7LQ3 - chains B and A; structure by X-ray diffraction, 2.55 A resolution.

# Chain B (and A)
Name: RsiG
Organism: Rubrobacter radiotolerans
Notes: chain A of this document is another copy of the same molecule, construct and numbering; everything in this record applies to it too
UniProtKB: A0A023X3Z4 (A0A023X3Z4_9ACTN); residues 26-106 here = UniProt positions 26-106
Chain sequence (85 residues; each row starts with the number of its first residue):
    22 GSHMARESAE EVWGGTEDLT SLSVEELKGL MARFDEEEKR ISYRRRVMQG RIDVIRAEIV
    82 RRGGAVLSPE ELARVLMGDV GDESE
Unresolved in the structure: 22-27, 99-106
Modified residues: Mse25, Mse52, Mse69 (selenomethionine); Mse98 (selenomethionine; parent Met)
Sequence notes: expression tag (22-25); engineered mutation Mse52 (Leu in A0A023X3Z4), Mse69 (Ile in A0A023X3Z4)
Ion coordination: Mg2+ site 1 near D74 (its only coordinating residue here)

# Chain B / chain A interface
Contacting residue pairs (82; chain B residue first):
  E31(B) with R72(A), salt bridge
  W34(B) with R72(A); I76(A), hydrophobic
  L40(B) with V75(A), hydrophobic; R83(A)
  T41(B) with E79(A); R82(A); R83(A), hydrogen bond (backbone-side chain)
  L43(B) with R83(A), hydrogen bond (backbone-side chain)
  S44(B) with R83(A)
  V45(B) with R83(A)
  L48(B) with I76(A); E79(A); I80(A), hydrophobic; R83(A)
  K49(B) with L88(A); Mse98(A)
  L51(B) with I76(A), hydrophobic
  Mse52(B) with I76(A), hydrophobic; I80(A), hydrophobic; V96(A), hydrophobic; Mse98(A), hydrophobic
  A53(B) with Mse98(A)
  F55(B) with Mse69(A); R72(A); I73(A); I76(A), hydrophobic
  D56(B) with I73(A); V96(A)
  E58(B) with Mse69(A)
  E59(B) with R66(A), salt bridge; Mse69(A); Q70(A), hydrogen bond; I73(A)
  I62(B) with I62(A); R65(A); R66(A); Mse69(A), hydrophobic
  S63(B) with R66(A)
  R65(B) with E58(A), salt bridge; I62(A); R65(A)
  R66(B) with E59(A), salt bridge; I62(A); S63(A); R66(A)
  Mse69(B) with F55(A); E58(A); E59(A); I62(A), hydrophobic
  Q70(B) with E59(A), hydrogen bond
  R72(B) with E31(A), salt bridge; W34(A); F55(A)
  I73(B) with F55(A); D56(A)
  V75(B) with W34(A), hydrophobic; L40(A), hydrophobic
  I76(B) with W34(A), hydrophobic; L48(A); L51(A), hydrophobic; Mse52(A); F55(A), hydrophobic
  E79(B) with L40(A); T41(A); L48(A)
  I80(B) with Mse52(A), hydrophobic
  R82(B) with T41(A)
  R83(B) with L40(A), hydrogen bond (side chain-backbone); T41(A), hydrogen bond (side chain-backbone); L43(A), hydrogen bond (side chain-backbone); S44(A); V45(A); L48(A)
  L88(B) with K49(A)
  L93(B) with Mse52(A), hydrophobic
  V96(B) with Mse52(A), hydrophobic; A53(A), hydrophobic; D56(A)
  Mse98(B) with K49(A); Mse52(A); A53(A), hydrophobic
Also at the interface, not in a pair above, chain B (36 interface residues in all): R77, R95
Also at the interface, not in a pair above, chain A (36 interface residues in all): S42, R77, L93

# Summary
Chain B and chain A each contribute 36 residues to their interface, with 7 hydrogen bonds and 5 salt bridges.
Among the polar pairs are E31(B)-R72(A), E59(B)-R66(A) and R65(B)-E58(A).
Chain B and chain A are both RsiG (Rubrobacter radiotolerans); the structure, Evolution of a
sigma-(c-di-GMP)-antisigma switch, was determined by X-ray diffraction together with 7LQ4 from the same study.
